4RAP - chains B and F of the 12 polymer chains in the assembly; structure by X-ray diffraction, 2.88 A resolution.

== Chain B (and F) ==
Name: Glycosyltransferase TibC
Organism: Escherichia coli ETEC H10407
Notes: EC 2.4.-.-; chain F of this document is another copy of the same molecule, construct and numbering; everything in this record applies to it too
UniProt: Q9S4K6 (TIBC_ECOH1); numbering as in UniProt (aligned over 1-406)
Amino-acid sequence (406 residues; row label = number of the first residue in the row):
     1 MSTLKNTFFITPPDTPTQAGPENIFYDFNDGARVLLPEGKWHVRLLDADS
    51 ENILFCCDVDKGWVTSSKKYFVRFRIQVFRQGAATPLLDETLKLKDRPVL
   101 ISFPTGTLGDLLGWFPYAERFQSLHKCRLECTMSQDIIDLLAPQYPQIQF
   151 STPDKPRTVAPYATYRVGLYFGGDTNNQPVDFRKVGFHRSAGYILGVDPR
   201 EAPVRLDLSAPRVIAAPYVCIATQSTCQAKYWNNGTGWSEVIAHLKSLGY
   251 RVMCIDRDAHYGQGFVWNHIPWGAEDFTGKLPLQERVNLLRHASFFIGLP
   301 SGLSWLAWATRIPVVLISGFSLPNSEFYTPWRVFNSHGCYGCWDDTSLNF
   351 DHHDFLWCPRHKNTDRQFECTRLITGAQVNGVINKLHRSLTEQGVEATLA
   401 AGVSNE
Disordered / not traced: 1-8, 392-406 (chain F: 1-8, 23-25, 27, 36, 396-406)
Modified / non-standard residues: Mse-1 (selenomethionine); Mse-133 (selenomethionine; parent Met); Mse-253 (selenomethionine; parent Met)
Differences from the reference sequence: engineered mutation Ala-83 (Glu in Q9S4K6), Ala-84 (Glu in Q9S4K6), Ala-215 (Gln in Q9S4K6), Ala-216 (Glu in Q9S4K6), Ala-400 (Lys in Q9S4K6), Ala-401 (Lys in Q9S4K6)
Ion coordination: Fe ion: Cys-342, Cys-358, Cys-370
Swiss-Prot annotation at these positions:
  - active site: Asp-110 (Proton acceptor)
  - binding site (ADP-D-glycero-beta-D-manno-heptose): Thr-107, Leu-108, Gly-109, Gln-224, Thr-226, Lys-230, Arg-257, Leu-281, Gly-302, Glu-326
  - binding site (Fe(3+)): Cys-339, Cys-342, Cys-358, Cys-370
  - mutagenesis: Ser-2 to Lys-95 (Loss of catalytic activity), Glu-90 (E90K: No effect), Asp-110 (D110A: Loss of catalytic activity), Lys-230 (K230A: Loss of catalytic activity), Phe-265 (F265D: Loss of catalytic activity. Does not form homododecamer but forms homodimer), Val-266 (V266D: Loss of catalytic activity. Does not form homododecamer but forms homodimer), Arg-286 (R286A: Severe loss of catalytic activity), Pro-300 (P300S: Loss of ligand stereospecificity. Can use both ADP-D,D-heptose and ADP-L,D-heptose as sugar donor), Trp-305 (W305A: Severe loss of catalytic activity), Cys-339 (C339S: Loss of catalytic activity. Loss of iron binding. Does not form homododecamer), Cys-342 (C342S: Loss of catalytic activity. Loss of iron binding. Does not form homododecamer), Leu-348 (L348P: No effect), 2 further mutagenesis entries in UniProt
From the paper describing this entry:
  - mutagenesis - F368D: decreased expression
  - mutagenesis - P300S: increased catalytic activity on ADP-L,D-heptose
  - catalytic residues: Asp-110 (proposed by the authors, not directly observed)
  - mutagenesis - D110A, K230A, R286A, W305A: abolished catalytic activity on TibA/AIDA-I
  - mutagenesis - E83A/E84A/Q215A/E216A/K400A/K401A: unchanged catalytic activity
  - mutagenesis - F265D, V266D: abolished catalytic activity on TibA

== How chain B and chain F interact ==
Pairs across the interface - 55 pairs, chain B then chain F:
  Asp-47(B) / His-337(F)  salt bridge
  Asp-49(B) / Ala-377(F)
  Asp-49(B) / Gln-378(F)
  Ser-50(B) / Thr-375(F)  hydrogen bond (backbone-side chain)
  Ser-50(B) / Ala-377(F)
  Ser-50(B) / Gln-378(F)
  Glu-51(B) / Ala-377(F)
  Asn-52(B) / Asn-335(F)
  Asn-52(B) / Leu-373(F)  hydrogen bond (side chain-backbone)
  Asn-52(B) / Thr-375(F)
  Leu-54(B) / His-337(F)
  Lys-68(B) / His-337(F)
  Tyr-70(B) / Ser-336(F)  hydrogen bond
  Tyr-70(B) / His-337(F)
  Val-72(B) / His-337(F)
  Thr-175(B) / Tyr-340(F)
  Pro-179(B) / Ser-336(F)
  Pro-179(B) / Tyr-340(F)  hydrogen bond (backbone-side chain)
  Val-180(B) / Tyr-340(F)
  Lys-184(B) / Leu-322(F)
  Lys-184(B) / Asn-324(F)  hydrogen bond (backbone-side chain)
  Lys-184(B) / Asp-344(F)
  Lys-184(B) / Asp-345(F)
  Val-185(B) / Asn-324(F)
  Tyr-193(B) / Pro-323(F)
  Asp-198(B) / Tyr-328(F)
  Arg-200(B) / Tyr-328(F)
  Leu-322(B) / Val-180(F)  hydrophobic
  Leu-322(B) / Lys-184(F)
  Pro-323(B) / Tyr-193(F)
  Asn-324(B) / Lys-184(F)  hydrogen bond (side chain-backbone)
  Asn-324(B) / Val-185(F)
  Asn-324(B) / Tyr-193(F)
  Tyr-328(B) / Asp-198(F)  hydrogen bond
  Tyr-328(B) / Arg-200(F)  hydrogen bond
  Asn-335(B) / Asn-52(F)
  Ser-336(B) / Tyr-70(F)  hydrogen bond
  Ser-336(B) / Pro-179(F)
  His-337(B) / Asp-47(F)  salt bridge
  His-337(B) / Leu-54(F)
  His-337(B) / Lys-68(F)
  His-337(B) / Val-72(F)
  Tyr-340(B) / Thr-175(F)
  Tyr-340(B) / Pro-179(F)  hydrogen bond (side chain-backbone)
  Tyr-340(B) / Val-180(F)
  Asp-344(B) / Lys-184(F)  hydrogen bond (backbone-side chain)
  Thr-346(B) / Thr-346(F)
  Leu-373(B) / Asn-52(F)  hydrogen bond (backbone-side chain)
  Thr-375(B) / Ser-50(F)  hydrogen bond (side chain-backbone)
  Thr-375(B) / Asn-52(F)
  Ala-377(B) / Asp-49(F)
  Ala-377(B) / Ser-50(F)
  Ala-377(B) / Glu-51(F)
  Gln-378(B) / Asp-49(F)  hydrogen bond (backbone-backbone)
  Gln-378(B) / Ser-50(F)
Other interface residues (no listed pair), chain B (35 interface residues in all): Asp-181, Pro-199, Phe-334, Asp-345
Other interface residues (no listed pair), chain F (35 interface residues in all): Asp-181, Pro-199, Phe-334

== Summary ==
The chain B/chain F interface involves 35 residues from each chain, with 14 hydrogen bonds and 2 salt bridges.
Polar contacts include Asp-47(B)/His-337(F), Ser-50(B)/Thr-375(F) and Asn-52(B)/Leu-373(F). The paper reports
the catalytic residue Asp-110(B); D110A, K230A and R286A of chain B, among others, abolish catalytic activity
on TibA/AIDA-I; 9 substitutions were tested in all.
Both chains are Glycosyltransferase TibC (Escherichia coli ETEC H10407). Entry 4RAP (Crystal structure of
bacterial iron-containing dodecameric glycosyltransferase TibC from enterotoxigenic E.coli H10407) was
determined by X-ray diffraction together with 4RB4 from the same study.
